6WWV - chains A and B of the 3 polymer chains in the assembly; structure by electron microscopy, 3.10 A resolution.

# Chain A
Name: Tubulin alpha-1B chain
Source organism: Sus scrofa
Reference sequence: Q2XVP4 (TBA1B_PIG); numbering as in UniProt (aligned over 1-451)
Amino-acid sequence (451 residues; row label = number of the first residue in the row):
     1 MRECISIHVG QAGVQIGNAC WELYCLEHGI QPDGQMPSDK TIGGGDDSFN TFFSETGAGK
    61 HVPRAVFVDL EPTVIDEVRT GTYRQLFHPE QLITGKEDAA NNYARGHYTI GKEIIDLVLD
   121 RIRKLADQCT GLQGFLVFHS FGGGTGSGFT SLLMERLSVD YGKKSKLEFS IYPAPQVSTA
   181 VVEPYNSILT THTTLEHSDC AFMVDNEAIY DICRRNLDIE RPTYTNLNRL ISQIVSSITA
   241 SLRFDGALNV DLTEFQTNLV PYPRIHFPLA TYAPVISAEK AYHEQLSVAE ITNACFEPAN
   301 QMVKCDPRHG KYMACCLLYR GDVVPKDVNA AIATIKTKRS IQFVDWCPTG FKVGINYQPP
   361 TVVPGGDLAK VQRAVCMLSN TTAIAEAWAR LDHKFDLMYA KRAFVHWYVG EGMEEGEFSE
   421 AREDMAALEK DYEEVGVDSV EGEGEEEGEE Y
Not modelled in the structure: 442-451
Metal / ion sites: Mg2+: Asp-98 (together with GTP)
Small-molecule neighbours: GTP (guanosine-5'-triphosphate): Gly-10, Gln-11, Ala-12, Gln-15, Glu-71, Asp-98, Ala-99, Ala-100, Asn-101, Ser-140, Gly-142, Gly-143, Gly-144, Thr-145, Gly-146, Ile-171, Thr-179, Glu-183, Asn-206, Tyr-224, Asn-228, Ile-231
UniProt features mapped onto this chain:
  - motif: Met-1 to Cys-4 (MREC motif)
  - active site: Glu-254
  - binding site (GTP): Gly-10, Gln-11, Ala-12, Gln-15, Glu-71, Ala-99, Ser-140, Gly-143, Gly-144, Thr-145, Gly-146, Thr-179, Glu-183, Asn-206, Tyr-224, Asn-228, Leu-252
  - binding site (Mg(2+)): Glu-71
  - site: Tyr-451 (Involved in polymerization)
  - modified residue: Lys-40 (N6,N6,N6-trimethyllysine), Ser-48 (Phosphoserine), Ser-232 (Phosphoserine), Tyr-282 (3'-nitrotyrosine), Arg-339 (Omega-N-methylarginine), Ser-439 (Phosphoserine), Glu-443 (5-glutamyl polyglutamate), Glu-445 (5-glutamyl polyglutamate), Tyr-451 (3'-nitrotyrosine)
  - cross-link (Glycyl lysine isopeptide (Lys-Gly)): Lys-326 (interchain with G-Cter in ubiquitin), Lys-370 (interchain with G-Cter in ubiquitin)

# Chain B
Name: Tubulin beta-2B chain
Source organism: Sus scrofa
Reference sequence: A0A287AGU7 (A0A287AGU7_PIG); residue numbers follow UniProt; this construct covers 1-445
Amino-acid sequence (445 residues; row label = number of the first residue in the row):
     1 MREIVHIQAG QCGNQIGAKF WEVISDEHGI DPTGSYHGDS DLQLERINVY YNEATGNKYV
    61 PRAILVDLEP GTMDSVRSGP FGQIFRPDNF VFGQSGAGNN WAKGHYTEGA ELVDSVLDVV
   121 RKESESCDCL QGFQLTHSLG GGTGSGMGTL LISKIREEYP DRIMNTFSVM PSPKVSDTVV
   181 EPYNATLSVH QLVENTDETY CIDNEALYDI CFRTLKLTTP TYGDLNHLVS ATMSGVTTCL
   241 RFPGQLNADL RKLAVNMVPF PRLHFFMPGF APLTSRGSQQ YRALTVPELT QQMFDSKNMM
   301 AACDPRHGRY LTVAAIFRGR MSMKEVDEQM LNVQNKNSSY FVEWIPNNVK TAVCDIPPRG
   361 LKMSATFIGN STAIQELFKR ISEQFTAMFR RKAFLHWYTG EGMDEMEFTE AESNMNDLVS
   421 EYQQYQDATA DEQGEFEEEE GEDEA
Not modelled in the structure: 430-445
Small-molecule neighbours:
  - GDP (guanosine-5'-diphosphate): Gly-10, Gln-11, Cys-12, Gln-15, Ile-16, Asn-99, Ser-138, Gly-141, Gly-142, Thr-143, Gly-144, Asp-177, Thr-178, Glu-181, Asn-204, Tyr-222, Leu-225, Asn-226
  - GTP (guanosine-5'-triphosphate): Gln-245, Leu-246, Lys-252
  - taxol (TA1): Glu-22, Val-23, Asp-26, Glu-27, Leu-215, Leu-217, Asp-224, His-227, Leu-228, Ala-231, Ser-234, Phe-270, Pro-272, Leu-273, Thr-274, Arg-276, Gln-279, Arg-318, Pro-358, Arg-359, Gly-360, Leu-361

# Chain A / chain B interface
Residue-residue contacts - 73 pairs, chain A then chain B:
  Gln-11(A) / Gly-244(B)
  Gln-11(A) / Gln-245(B)  hydrogen bond (side chain-backbone)
  Gln-11(A) / Leu-246(B)
  Gln-11(A) / Asn-247(B)  hydrogen bond (side chain-backbone)
  Gln-15(A) / Gly-244(B)
  Glu-71(A) / Asn-247(B)
  Glu-71(A) / Ala-248(B)
  Pro-72(A) / Arg-2(B)
  Pro-72(A) / Arg-46(B)  hydrogen bond (backbone-side chain)
  Thr-73(A) / Arg-2(B)  hydrogen bond
  Thr-73(A) / Arg-46(B)
  Thr-73(A) / Phe-242(B)
  Thr-73(A) / Pro-243(B)
  Thr-73(A) / Asn-247(B)
  Val-74(A) / Asn-247(B)
  Asp-76(A) / Arg-46(B)  salt bridge
  Glu-77(A) / Pro-243(B)
  Gly-95(A) / Arg-2(B)
  Lys-96(A) / Arg-2(B)
  Lys-96(A) / Cys-129(B)  hydrogen bond (backbone-side chain)
  Glu-97(A) / Gln-131(B)
  Glu-97(A) / Arg-162(B)  salt bridge
  Glu-97(A) / Arg-251(B)  salt bridge
  Asp-98(A) / Asp-249(B)
  Ala-100(A) / Arg-251(B)
  Ala-100(A) / Lys-252(B)
  Ala-100(A) / Val-255(B)
  Asn-101(A) / Lys-252(B)
  Asn-101(A) / Asn-256(B)
  Gln-176(A) / Leu-331(B)
  Gln-176(A) / Asn-347(B)  hydrogen bond (backbone-side chain)
  Val-177(A) / Asp-327(B)
  Ser-178(A) / Asp-327(B)
  Ser-178(A) / Asn-347(B)
  Thr-179(A) / Leu-246(B)
  Thr-179(A) / Asp-327(B)
  Thr-179(A) / Lys-350(B)
  Thr-179(A) / Thr-351(B)
  Ala-180(A) / Lys-350(B)
  Val-181(A) / Asn-256(B)
  Val-181(A) / Ile-345(B)  hydrophobic
  Val-181(A) / Asn-347(B)
  Val-181(A) / Asn-348(B)
  Val-181(A) / Val-349(B)
  Val-182(A) / Asn-256(B)
  Tyr-210(A) / Met-323(B)
  Tyr-210(A) / Asp-327(B)  hydrogen bond
  Arg-221(A) / Ser-322(B)  hydrogen bond (backbone-side chain)
  Arg-221(A) / Glu-325(B)  salt bridge
  Pro-222(A) / Ser-322(B)
  Pro-222(A) / Met-323(B)
  Pro-222(A) / Lys-324(B)
  Thr-223(A) / Gln-245(B)  hydrogen bond
  Tyr-224(A) / Leu-246(B)
  Tyr-224(A) / Met-323(B)
  Lys-394(A) / Pro-346(B)
  Leu-397(A) / Trp-344(B)
  Met-398(A) / Trp-344(B)
  Met-398(A) / Pro-346(B)
  Lys-401(A) / Phe-260(B)
  Arg-402(A) / Phe-260(B)
  Phe-404(A) / Val-255(B)
  Phe-404(A) / Asn-256(B)
  Phe-404(A) / Val-258(B)
  Phe-404(A) / Pro-259(B)  hydrogen bond (backbone-backbone)
  Phe-404(A) / Ile-345(B)  hydrophobic
  His-406(A) / Val-258(B)
  His-406(A) / Pro-259(B)  hydrogen bond (side chain-backbone)
  His-406(A) / Phe-260(B)
  His-406(A) / Pro-261(B)
  Trp-407(A) / Ala-254(B)  hydrogen bond (side chain-backbone)
  Trp-407(A) / Val-255(B)  hydrophobic
  Trp-407(A) / Val-258(B)
Other interface residues (no listed pair), chain A (39 interface residues in all): Thr-80, Arg-105, Asp-211, Glu-220, Ala-403
Other interface residues (no listed pair), chain B (44 interface residues in all): Met-1, Glu-45, Cys-239, Leu-240, Met-321, Asn-335, Glu-343, Thr-429

# Summary
39 residues of chain A face 44 of chain B across their interface; the contacts include 12 hydrogen bonds and 4
salt bridges. Among the polar pairs are Asp-76(A)/Arg-46(B), Glu-97(A)/Arg-162(B) and Glu-97(A)/Arg-251(B).
GTP is bound between chain A and chain B.
Here chain A is Tubulin alpha-1B chain and chain B is Tubulin beta-2B chain, both from Sus scrofa. Entry 6WWV
(KIF14[391-735] - ANP-PNP in complex with a microtubule) was determined by electron microscopy (same
publication as 6WWE, 6WWF, 6WWG, 6WWH, 6WWI, 6WWJ and 13 further entries).
